Entry 4JF8 (X-ray diffraction, 1.35 A resolution); this record covers chain A.

[Chain A]
Molecule: TrwG component of type IV secretion system
Source organism: Bartonella birtlesii
Reference sequence: D0AAZ5 (D0AAZ5_9RHIZ); residues 63-232 here = UniProt positions 63-232
Sequence (179 residues; numbered 54 to 232; the number before each row is that of its first residue):
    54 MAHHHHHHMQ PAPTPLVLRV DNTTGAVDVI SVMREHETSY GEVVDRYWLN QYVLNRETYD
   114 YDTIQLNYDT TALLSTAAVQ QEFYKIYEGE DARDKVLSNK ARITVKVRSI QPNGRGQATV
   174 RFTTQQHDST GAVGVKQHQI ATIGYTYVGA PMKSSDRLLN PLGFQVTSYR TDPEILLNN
Unresolved in the structure: 54-88
Differences from the reference sequence: expression tag (54-62)
Reported in the primary citation:
  - self-association interface (contacts with another copy of this molecule): Val97

[In short]
From the paper: a self-association interface involving Val97.
Chain A is TrwG component of type IV secretion system (Bartonella birtlesii); the structure, Crystal structure
of a TrwG component of type IV secretion system protein from Bartonella birtlesii, was determined by X-ray
diffraction, deposited together with 4KZ1, 4LSO, 4NHF and 4O3V.
